PDB entry 2WVW | electron microscopy, 9.00 A resolution (very low resolution: no residue pairs are listed; an interface is given only as per-side residue counts) | chains B and E of the 24 polymer chains in the assembly

Chain B (and E):
Name: Ribulose bisphosphate carboxylase large chain
From: Synechococcus elongatus
Notes: EC 4.1.1.39; chain E of this document is another copy of the same molecule, construct and numbering; everything in this record applies to it too
UniProt: P00880 (RBL_SYNP6); residues 4-475 here correspond to UniProt positions 1-472 (UniProt number = residue number - 3)
Sequence (472 residues; each row starts with the number of its first residue):
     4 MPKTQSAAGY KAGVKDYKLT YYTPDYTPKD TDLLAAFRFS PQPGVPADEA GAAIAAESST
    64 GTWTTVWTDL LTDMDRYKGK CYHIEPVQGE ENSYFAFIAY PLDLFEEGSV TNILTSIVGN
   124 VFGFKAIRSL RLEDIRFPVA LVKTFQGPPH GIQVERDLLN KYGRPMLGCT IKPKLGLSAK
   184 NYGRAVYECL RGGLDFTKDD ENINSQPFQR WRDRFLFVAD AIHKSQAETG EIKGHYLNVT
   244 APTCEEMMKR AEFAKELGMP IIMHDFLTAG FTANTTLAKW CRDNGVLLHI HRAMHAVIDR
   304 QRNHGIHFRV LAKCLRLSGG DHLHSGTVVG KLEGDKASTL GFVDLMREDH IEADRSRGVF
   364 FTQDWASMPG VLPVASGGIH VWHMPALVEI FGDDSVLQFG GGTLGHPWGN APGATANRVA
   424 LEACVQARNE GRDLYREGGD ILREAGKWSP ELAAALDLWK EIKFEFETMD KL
Not modelled in the structure: 4-8
UniProt features mapped onto this chain:
  - motif: Glu464 to Glu470 (Interacts with RbcX2)
  - active site (Proton acceptor): Lys175, His294
  - binding site (substrate): Asn123, Thr173, Lys177, Arg295, His327, Ser379
  - binding site (Mg(2+)): Lys201, Asp203, Glu204
  - site: Lys334 (Transition state stabilizer)
  - modified residue: Lys201 (N6-carboxylysine)

Chain B / chain E interface:
At this resolution (9 A) residue pairs are not listed: 11 residues of chain B and 11 of chain E lie at the interface.

Summary:
Chain B and chain E each contribute 11 residues to their interface. UniProt lists active-site residues
Lys175(B) and His294(B), 6 substrate-binding residues and 3 Mg2+-binding residues on chain B.
Both chains are Ribulose bisphosphate carboxylase large chain (Synechococcus elongatus). Entry 2WVW (Cryo-EM
structure of the RbcL-RbcX complex) was determined by electron microscopy together with 3HYB from the same
study.
